Entry 9CYY (electron microscopy, 3.00 A resolution); this record covers chains B and H of the 29 polymer chains in the assembly.

== Chain B (and H) ==
Molecule: Outer capsid protein mu-1
Source organism: Mammalian orthoreovirus 3 Dearing
Notes: chain H of this document is another copy of the same molecule, construct and numbering; everything in this record applies to it too
Reference sequence: P11078 (MU1_REOVD); numbering as in UniProt (aligned over 1-708)
Amino-acid sequence (708 residues; numbered 1 to 708; the number before each row is that of its first residue):
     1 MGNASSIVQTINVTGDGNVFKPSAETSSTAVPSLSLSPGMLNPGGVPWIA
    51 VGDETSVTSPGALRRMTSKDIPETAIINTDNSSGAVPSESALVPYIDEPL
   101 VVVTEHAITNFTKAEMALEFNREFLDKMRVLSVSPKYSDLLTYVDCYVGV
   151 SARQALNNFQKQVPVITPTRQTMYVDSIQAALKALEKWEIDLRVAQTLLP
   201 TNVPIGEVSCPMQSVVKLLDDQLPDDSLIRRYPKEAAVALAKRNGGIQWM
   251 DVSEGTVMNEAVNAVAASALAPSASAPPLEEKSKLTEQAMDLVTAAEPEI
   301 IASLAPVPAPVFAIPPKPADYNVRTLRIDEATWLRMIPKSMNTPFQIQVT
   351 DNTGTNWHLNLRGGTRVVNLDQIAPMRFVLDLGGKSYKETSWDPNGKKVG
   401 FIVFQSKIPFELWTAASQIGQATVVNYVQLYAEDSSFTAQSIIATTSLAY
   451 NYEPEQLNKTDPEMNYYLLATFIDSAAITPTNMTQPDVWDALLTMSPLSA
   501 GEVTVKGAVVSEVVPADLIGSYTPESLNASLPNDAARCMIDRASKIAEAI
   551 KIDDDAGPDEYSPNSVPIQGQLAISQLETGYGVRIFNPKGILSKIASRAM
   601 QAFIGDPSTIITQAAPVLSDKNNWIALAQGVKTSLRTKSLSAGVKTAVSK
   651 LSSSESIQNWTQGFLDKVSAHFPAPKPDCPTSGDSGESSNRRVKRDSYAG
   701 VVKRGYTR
Disordered / not traced: 1-42, 676-708 (chain H: 1-42, 73-94, 680-708)
UniProt features mapped onto this chain:
  - site: Asn42, Pro43 (Cleavage)
  - lipidation: Gly2 (N-myristoyl glycine)
  - glycosylation (N-linked (GlcNAc...) asparagine): Asn3, Asn12, Asn81, Asn110, Asn458, Asn482, Asn528, Asn659
  - mutagenesis: Gly2 (G2A: Complete loss of myristoylation and binding to sigma-3 protein), Asn42 (N42T: Complete loss of proteolytic cleavage)

== Chain B / chain H interface ==
Residue-residue contacts (123; chain B residue first):
  Gly44(B) with Met116(H)
  Val46(B) with Val262(H), hydrophobic
  Arg65(B) with Glu260(H), salt bridge; Ala261(H)
  Thr67(B) with Met258(H)
  Asp97(B) with Met258(H)
  Glu98(B) with Met258(H)
  Pro99(B) with Met258(H); Asn259(H)
  Thr104(B) with Lys113(H)
  Glu105(B) with Thr109(H)
  Phe111(B) with Val265(H), hydrophobic
  Ala117(B) with Ser639(H)
  Val150(B) with Met116(H), hydrophobic; Phe120(H), hydrophobic; Lys242(H), hydrogen bond (backbone-side chain)
  Ser151(B) with Glu119(H), hydrogen bond
  Arg153(B) with Arg122(H); Ser132(H)
  Gln154(B) with Met116(H), hydrogen bond; Glu119(H); Ser134(H)
  Asn157(B) with Lys136(H), hydrogen bond (backbone-side chain)
  Asn158(B) with Lys136(H)
  Pro168(B) with Ala264(H), hydrophobic
  Gln171(B) with Ser268(H), hydrogen bond
  Val175(B) with Ser268(H)
  Asp176(B) with Ser273(H)
  Gln179(B) with Ser273(H); Ala276(H); Pro277(H), hydrogen bond (side chain-backbone); Leu279(H); Lys282(H)
  Leu182(B) with Leu279(H), hydrophobic; Leu640(H)
  Lys183(B) with Ser275(H)
  Glu186(B) with Val644(H)
  Lys187(B) with Tyr561(H), hydrogen bond
  Glu189(B) with Lys638(H); Ser639(H), hydrogen bond (side chain-backbone); Ser641(H), hydrogen bond
  Arg193(B) with Asp553(H), salt bridge; Ser634(H), hydrogen bond; Thr637(H); Lys638(H)
  Val194(B) with Pro563(H), hydrophobic; Val566(H), hydrophobic
  Gln196(B) with Thr637(H)
  Thr197(B) with Pro563(H); Val566(H); Pro567(H); Gly630(H)
  Leu198(B) with Val566(H)
  Thr201(B) with Thr633(H)
  Pro204(B) with Gln629(H)
  Asp221(B) with Lys589(H)
  Gln222(B) with Gln569(H), hydrogen bond; Ala573(H)
  Leu223(B) with Lys589(H), hydrogen bond (backbone-side chain)
  Asp226(B) with Tyr561(H), hydrogen bond
  Arg230(B) with Lys589(H)
  Leu270(B) with Arg636(H)
  Lys284(B) with Asp291(H), salt bridge; Thr294(H)
  Gln288(B) with Asp291(H); Ala295(H)
  Arg324(B) with Glu433(H); Asp434(H), hydrogen bond (side chain-backbone); Ser435(H)
  Thr325(B) with Ile442(H); Ala444(H); Thr445(H), hydrogen bond (backbone-backbone)
  Arg327(B) with Gln429(H); Ala444(H)
  Met336(B) with Glu433(H)
  Arg366(B) with Glu433(H), salt bridge
  Lys385(B) with Ser436(H)
  Ser386(B) with Ser436(H), hydrogen bond (backbone-side chain); Phe437(H)
  Tyr387(B) with Ser436(H), hydrogen bond (backbone-side chain)
  Lys388(B) with Thr438(H)
  Glu389(B) with Thr438(H)
  Gln440(B) with Phe437(H)
  Gln485(B) with Ser435(H), hydrogen bond (side chain-backbone); Ser436(H), hydrogen bond (side chain-backbone)
  Asp490(B) with Ser435(H); Ser436(H), hydrogen bond (side chain-backbone)
  Asn528(B) with Thr445(H); Ser447(H)
  Lys551(B) with Pro310(H), hydrogen bond (side chain-backbone); Ala313(H), hydrogen bond (side chain-backbone); Pro315(H); Ala500(H)
  Asp555(B) with Pro310(H)
  Ala556(B) with Pro310(H)
  Gly557(B) with Pro310(H)
  Pro558(B) with Glu502(H)
  Arg598(B) with Glu455(H)
  Gln601(B) with Leu498(H); Ser499(H), hydrogen bond; Ala500(H), hydrogen bond (side chain-backbone); Gly501(H)
  Ala602(B) with Leu498(H), hydrogen bond (backbone-backbone)
  Ile604(B) with Ala500(H), hydrophobic
  Gly605(B) with Pro497(H)
  Lys645(B) with Pro310(H)
  Ser649(B) with Ile300(H); Pro308(H); Val311(H)
  Lys650(B) with Ile300(H)
  Ser653(B) with Glu299(H); Ser303(H)
  Ser656(B) with Leu304(H), hydrogen bond (side chain-backbone)
  Ile657(B) with Glu299(H)
  Trp660(B) with Gln571(H); Asn622(H), hydrogen bond; Ile625(H), hydrophobic
  Phe664(B) with Gln571(H); Ile574(H), hydrophobic
  Val668(B) with Ile574(H), hydrophobic
  His671(B) with Leu577(H); Glu578(H)
  Phe672(B) with Leu577(H), hydrophobic
Also at the interface, not in a pair above, chain B (98 interface residues in all): Val101, Ala107, Ala180, Ile190, Asp191, Asn202, Leu218, Asp220, Pro224, Asp225, Leu285, Leu326, Lys339, Pro524, Glu525, Glu548, Asp606, Thr612, Thr646, Ser652, Ser654
Also at the interface, not in a pair above, chain H (93 interface residues in all): Ala271, Ala274, Pro278, Ala302, Ala305, Ile314, Pro316, Arg377, Tyr431, Ser496, Ser562, Gly570, Leu592, Ala626

== Overview ==
98 residues of chain B face 93 of chain H across their interface, with 27 hydrogen bonds and 4 salt bridges.
Polar pairs include Arg65(B)-Glu260(H), Arg193(B)-Asp553(H) and Lys284(B)-Asp291(H). Curated annotation
(UniProt) lists 2 mutagenesis sites on chain B.
Chain B and chain H are both Outer capsid protein mu-1 (Mammalian orthoreovirus 3 Dearing); the structure,
Cryo-EM structure of MRV virion, was determined by electron microscopy (same publication as 9CYT and 9CYX).
